PDB entry 3KIO | X-ray diffraction, 2.90 A resolution | chains B and C of the 3 polymer chains in the assembly

== Chain B ==
Name: Ribonuclease H2 subunit B
Source organism: Mus musculus
Reference sequence: Q80ZV0 (RNH2B_MOUSE); residue numbers follow UniProt; this construct covers 1-308
Sequence (332 residues; each row starts with the number of its first residue; numbers below 1 keep their minus sign (Mse-23 is residue -23)):
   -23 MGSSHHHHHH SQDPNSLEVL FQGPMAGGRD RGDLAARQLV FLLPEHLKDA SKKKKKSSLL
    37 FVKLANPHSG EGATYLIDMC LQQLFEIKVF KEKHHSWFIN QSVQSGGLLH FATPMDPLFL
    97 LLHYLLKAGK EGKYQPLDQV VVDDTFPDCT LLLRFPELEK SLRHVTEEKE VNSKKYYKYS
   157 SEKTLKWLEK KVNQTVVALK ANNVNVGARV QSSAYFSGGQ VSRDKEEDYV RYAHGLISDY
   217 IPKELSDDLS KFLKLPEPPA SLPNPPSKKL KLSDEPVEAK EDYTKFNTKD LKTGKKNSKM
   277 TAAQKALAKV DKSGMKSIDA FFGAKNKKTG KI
Unresolved in the structure: -23 to 9, 26-30, 103-145, 182-266, 283-308
Construct notes: expression tag (-23 to 0); variant Pro239 (Thr in Q80ZV0)
Modified / non-standard residues: Mse-23, Mse1, Mse291 (selenomethionine); Mse55, Mse91, Mse276 (selenomethionine; parent Met)
Swiss-Prot annotation at these positions:
  - modified residue: Ala2 (N-acetylalanine), Lys292 (N6-acetyllysine), Ser293 (Phosphoserine)
What the authors report for this chain:
  - disease-associated variants - K162T: unchanged catalytic activity (citing earlier work)

== Chain C ==
Name: Ribonuclease H2 subunit C
Source organism: Mus musculus
Reference sequence: Q9CQ18 (RNH2C_MOUSE); the author numbering skips numbers that UniProt does not, so the offset changes along the chain: 1-116 = UniProt 1-116; 120-169 = UniProt 117-166
Sequence (166 residues; each row starts with the number of its first residue; note: 3 numbers in that range are skipped by the numbering (no residue carries them; nothing is unmodelled there)):
     1 MKNPEEAAEG KQRIHLRPGS LRGAAPAKLH LLPCDVLVSR PAPVDRFFTP AVRHDADGLQ
    61 ASFRGRGLRG EEVAVPPGFA GFVMVTEEKG EGLIGKLNFS GDAEDKADEA QEPLER
   120 DFDRLIGATG SFSHFTLWGL ETVPGPDAKV HRALGWPSLA AAIHAQVPED
Unresolved in the structure: 1-12, 120-135, 145-169
Construct notes: variant Glu9 (Asp in Q9CQ18)
Modified / non-standard residues: Mse1 (selenomethionine); Mse84 (selenomethionine; parent Met)
Swiss-Prot annotation at these positions:
  - modified residue: Mse1 (N-acetylmethionine)
What the authors report for this chain:
  - disease-associated variants - R69W: unchanged catalytic activity (citing earlier work)

== How chain B and chain C interact ==
Pairs across the interface (115):
  Leu10(B) - Ser39(C)
  Ala11(B) - Ser39(C)
  Ala12(B) - Val85(C)  hydrophobic
  Arg13(B) - Val85(C)
  Arg13(B) - Thr86(C)
  Arg13(B) - Gly144(C)  hydrogen bond (side chain-backbone)
  Gln14(B) - Val83(C)
  Gln14(B) - Mse84(C)
  Leu15(B) - Phe82(C)
  Leu15(B) - Val83(C)
  Leu15(B) - Mse84(C)  hydrogen bond (backbone-backbone)
  Leu15(B) - Thr86(C)
  Val16(B) - Phe82(C)
  Phe17(B) - Ala80(C)
  Phe17(B) - Gly81(C)
  Phe17(B) - Phe82(C)  hydrogen bond (backbone-backbone)
  Phe17(B) - Mse84(C)  hydrophobic
  Leu18(B) - Val75(C)  hydrophobic
  Leu18(B) - Pro76(C)
  Leu18(B) - Phe79(C)
  Leu18(B) - Ala80(C)
  Leu18(B) - Gly81(C)
  Leu19(B) - Leu21(C)  hydrophobic
  Leu19(B) - Phe79(C)
  Leu19(B) - Ala80(C)  hydrogen bond (backbone-backbone)
  Leu19(B) - Phe82(C)  hydrophobic
  Leu19(B) - Mse84(C)  hydrophobic
  Pro20(B) - Gly78(C)
  Glu21(B) - Gly78(C)  hydrogen bond (backbone-backbone)
  Glu21(B) - Phe79(C)
  Leu23(B) - Pro18(C)
  Lys24(B) - Leu21(C)
  Lys24(B) - Arg22(C)
  Ser33(B) - Arg17(C)
  Ser34(B) - Pro18(C)
  Leu35(B) - His15(C)
  Leu35(B) - Leu16(C)  hydrogen bond (backbone-backbone)
  Leu36(B) - Ile14(C)
  Leu36(B) - His15(C)
  Phe37(B) - Arg13(C)
  Phe37(B) - Ile14(C)  hydrogen bond (backbone-backbone)
  Lys39(B) - Pro143(C)
  Gly48(B) - Thr141(C)
  Gly48(B) - Pro143(C)
  Ala49(B) - Thr141(C)
  Ala49(B) - Pro143(C)
  Thr50(B) - Val142(C)
  Ile63(B) - Val142(C)
  Lys64(B) - Leu139(C)
  Lys64(B) - Glu140(C)
  Val65(B) - Leu139(C)
  Val65(B) - Glu140(C)  hydrogen bond (backbone-backbone)
  Val65(B) - Thr141(C)
  Phe66(B) - Pro113(C)  hydrophobic
  Phe66(B) - Leu114(C)  hydrophobic
  Phe66(B) - Leu139(C)  hydrophobic
  Glu68(B) - Pro113(C)
  Glu68(B) - Leu114(C)
  His70(B) - Leu32(C)
  His70(B) - Pro33(C)
  His70(B) - Cys34(C)  hydrogen bond (backbone-backbone)
  His70(B) - Asp35(C)
  His71(B) - Leu31(C)
  His71(B) - Leu32(C)  hydrogen bond (side chain-backbone)
  His71(B) - Pro33(C)
  His71(B) - Cys34(C)
  His71(B) - Asp35(C)
  Ser72(B) - His30(C)
  Ser72(B) - Leu31(C)
  Ser72(B) - Leu32(C)  hydrogen bond (backbone-backbone)
  Ser72(B) - Cys34(C)  hydrogen bond (side chain-backbone)
  Ser72(B) - Asp35(C)
  Ser72(B) - Val36(C)  hydrogen bond (side chain-backbone)
  Trp73(B) - Leu29(C)  hydrophobic
  Trp73(B) - His30(C)
  Trp73(B) - Leu31(C)  hydrophobic
  Phe74(B) - Lys28(C)
  Phe74(B) - Leu29(C)
  Phe74(B) - His30(C)  hydrogen bond (backbone-backbone)
  Phe74(B) - Leu32(C)  hydrophobic
  Phe74(B) - Val44(C)  hydrophobic
  Phe74(B) - Phe48(C)  hydrophobic
  Ile75(B) - Lys28(C)
  Ile75(B) - Leu29(C)  hydrophobic
  Ile75(B) - Val83(C)  hydrophobic
  Asn76(B) - Ala27(C)
  Asn76(B) - Lys28(C)  hydrogen bond (backbone-backbone)
  Asn76(B) - Val44(C)
  Gln77(B) - Pro41(C)
  Gln77(B) - Ala42(C)  hydrogen bond (backbone-backbone)
  Gln77(B) - Pro43(C)
  Gln77(B) - Val44(C)
  Gln77(B) - Asp45(C)  hydrogen bond
  Ser78(B) - Arg40(C)
  Ser78(B) - Pro41(C)
  Ser78(B) - Ala42(C)
  Ser78(B) - Val44(C)
  Val79(B) - Val36(C)  hydrophobic
  Val79(B) - Val38(C)
  Val79(B) - Ser39(C)
  Val79(B) - Arg40(C)  hydrogen bond (backbone-backbone)
  Val79(B) - Ala42(C)  hydrophobic
  Gln80(B) - Ser39(C)  hydrogen bond
  Ser81(B) - Asp35(C)  hydrogen bond
  Ser81(B) - Val36(C)  hydrogen bond (side chain-backbone)
  Ser81(B) - Leu37(C)
  Ser81(B) - Val38(C)
  Ser81(B) - Ser39(C)  hydrogen bond (backbone-side chain)
  Ala88(B) - Phe79(C)
  His99(B) - Phe79(C)
  Leu101(B) - Glu115(C)
  Leu101(B) - Arg116(C)
  Leu102(B) - Leu114(C)
  Leu102(B) - Glu115(C)
  Leu102(B) - Arg116(C)
Other interface residues (no listed pair), chain B (48 interface residues in all): Lys67, Gly82, Gly83, Thr89
Other interface residues (no listed pair), chain C (56 interface residues in all): Pro26, Phe63, Glu87, Leu93, Ile94, Lys96, Phe99

== Summary ==
The interface between chain B and chain C involves 48 residues on one side and 56 on the other, with 22
hydrogen bonds. Polar contacts include Arg13(B)-Gly144(C), His71(B)-Leu32(C) and Ser72(B)-Cys34(C). The paper
reports that K162T of chain B leaves catalytic activity unchanged; R69W of chain C leaves catalytic activity
unchanged.
Here chain B is Ribonuclease H2 subunit B and chain C is Ribonuclease H2 subunit C, both from Mus musculus.
Entry 3KIO (mouse RNase H2 complex) was determined by X-ray diffraction.
